Entry 5VGB (X-ray diffraction, 1.50 A resolution); this record covers chains A and B.

== Chain A ==
Molecule: CRISPR-associated endonuclease Cas9
From: Neisseria meningitidis
Notes: EC 3.1.-.-; fragment: HNH domain
UniProtKB: X5EPV9 (X5EPV9_NEIME); residues 5-142 here correspond to UniProt positions 518-655 (UniProt number = residue number + 513)
Amino-acid sequence (142 residues; numbered 1 to 142; the number before each row is that of its first residue):
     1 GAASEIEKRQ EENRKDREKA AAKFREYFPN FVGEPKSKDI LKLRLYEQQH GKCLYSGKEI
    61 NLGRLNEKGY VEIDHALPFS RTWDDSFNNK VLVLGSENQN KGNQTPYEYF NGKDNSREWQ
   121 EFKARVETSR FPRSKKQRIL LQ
Disordered / not traced: 1, 4
Sequence notes: expression tag (1-4)
From the paper describing this entry:
  - catalytic residues: Asp-74, His-75 (citing earlier work)
  - catalytic residues: Asn-103 (proposed by the authors, not directly observed)

== Chain B ==
Molecule: Anti-CRISPR protein (AcrIIC1)
From: Neisseria meningitidis
Amino-acid sequence (86 residues; numbered 0 to 85; the number before each row is that of its first residue; numbering starts at 0):
     0 MANKTYKIGK NAGYDGCGLC LAAISENEAI KVKYLRDICP DYDGDDKAED WLRWGTDSRV
    60 KAAALEMEQY AYTSVGMASC WEFVEL
Disordered / not traced: 0

== Chain A / chain B interface ==
Contacting residue pairs (43):
  Arg-9(A) with Lys-46(B)
  Lys-36(A) with Pro-39(B), hydrogen bond (side chain-backbone)
  Ser-37(A) with Asp-42(B)
  Lys-38(A) with Asp-14(B), salt bridge; Arg-35(B)
  Lys-68(A) with Asp-14(B), salt bridge
  Glu-72(A) with Tyr-13(B); Asp-14(B); Gly-15(B)
  Ile-73(A) with Gly-15(B); Cys-16(B), hydrogen bond (backbone-backbone)
  Asp-74(A) with Tyr-13(B), hydrogen bond; Gly-15(B); Cys-16(B); Ser-78(B); Cys-79(B), hydrogen bond (side chain-backbone)
  His-75(A) with Cys-16(B); Ser-78(B), hydrogen bond; Cys-79(B), hydrogen bond (backbone-side chain)
  Pro-78(A) with Ser-78(B); Cys-79(B), hydrophobic
  Phe-79(A) with Ala-47(B), hydrophobic; Met-76(B), hydrophobic; Ser-78(B), hydrogen bond (backbone-side chain)
  Ser-80(A) with Thr-4(B); Glu-81(B), hydrogen bond; Val-83(B)
  Trp-83(A) with Asn-2(B); Leu-85(B), hydrophobic
  Asp-85(A) with Asp-45(B); Lys-46(B), salt bridge; Ala-47(B), hydrogen bond (side chain-backbone); Met-76(B)
  Ser-86(A) with Lys-46(B)
  Lys-90(A) with Asp-44(B), hydrogen bond (side chain-backbone)
  Asn-98(A) with Tyr-13(B); Trp-80(B)
  Gln-99(A) with Lys-9(B); Trp-80(B)
  Lys-101(A) with Cys-79(B)
  Gly-102(A) with Cys-79(B)
  Asn-103(A) with Cys-79(B), hydrogen bond (backbone-backbone); Glu-81(B), hydrogen bond
Other interface residues (no listed pair), chain A (24 interface residues in all): Asn-13, Ala-76, Leu-77
Other interface residues (no listed pair), chain B (23 interface residues in all): Glu-48, Ala-77
The authors on this interface:
  - residue pairs: Lys-36(A)/Pro-39(B) (backbone contact), Lys-38(A)/Asp-14(B), Asp-74(A)/Cys-79(B) (backbone contact), His-75(A)/Ser-78(B) (hydrogen bond), Asn-103(A)/Glu-81(B)

== Summary ==
24 residues of chain A face 23 of chain B across their interface; the contacts include 12 hydrogen bonds and 3
salt bridges. Among the polar pairs are Lys-38(A)/Asp-14(B), Lys-68(A)/Asp-14(B) and Asp-85(A)/Lys-46(B). The
paper describes backbone contacts between Lys-36(A) and Pro-39(B) and Asp-74(A) and Cys-79(B); contacts
between Lys-38(A) and Asp-14(B) and Asn-103(A) and Glu-81(B); a hydrogen bond between His-75(A) and Ser-78(B).
From the paper: catalytic residues Asp-74(A), His-75(A) and Asn-103(A).
Chain A is CRISPR-associated endonuclease Cas9 and chain B is Anti-CRISPR protein (AcrIIC1), both from
Neisseria meningitidis; the structure, Crystal structure of NmeCas9 HNH domain bound to anti-CRISPR AcrIIC1,
was determined by X-ray diffraction.
